1YPO - chains A and B; structure by X-ray diffraction, 3.00 A resolution.

Chain A (and B):
Molecule: oxidised low density lipoprotein (lectin-like) receptor 1
From: Homo sapiens
Notes: fragment: C-type lectin-like domain (Residues 142-273); chain B of this document is another copy of the same molecule, construct and numbering; everything in this record applies to it too
UniProtKB: P78380 (P78380_HUMAN); numbering as in UniProt (aligned over 142-272)
Amino-acid sequence (132 residues; numbered 141 to 272; the number before each row is that of its first residue):
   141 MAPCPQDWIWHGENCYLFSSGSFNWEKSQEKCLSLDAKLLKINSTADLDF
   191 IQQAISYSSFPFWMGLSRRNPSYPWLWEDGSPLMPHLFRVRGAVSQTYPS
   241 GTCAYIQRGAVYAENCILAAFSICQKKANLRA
Not modelled in the structure: 141, 272 (chain B: fully traced)
Construct notes: initiating methionine (141)
Cystine bridges: Cys-144/Cys-155, Cys-172/Cys-264, Cys-243/Cys-256
UniProt features mapped onto this chain:
  - site: Asn-183 (Not glycosylated)
  - natural variant: Lys-167 (K167N: Myocardial infarction susceptibility)
  - mutagenesis: Cys-144 (C144S: Abolishes sorting into the cell surface and binding to acetylated LDL (AcLDL) while increasing N-glycosylation; when associated with S-155; S-172; S-243; S-256 and S-264), Trp-150 (W150A: Abolishes binding to acetylated LDL (AcLDL), probably due to inappropriate homodimerization), Cys-155 (C155S: Abolishes sorting into the cell surface and binding to acetylated LDL (AcLDL) while increasing N-glycosylation; when associated with S-144; S-172; S-243; S-256 and S-264), Cys-172 (C172S: Abolishes sorting into the cell surface and binding to acetylated LDL (AcLDL) while increasing N-glycosylation; when associated with S-144; S-155; S-243; S-256 and S-264), Asn-183 (N183Q: Does not affect glycosylation state), Gln-193 (Q193L: Impairs binding to acetylated LDL (AcLDL); when associated with 198-AA-199), Ser-198 to Ser-199 (Impairs binding to acetylated LDL (AcLDL); when associated with L-193), Arg-208 (R208N: Does not affect subcellular location but displays a strongly reduced affinity for acetylated LDL (AcLDL)), Arg-209 to Asn-210 (Abolishes binding to acetylated LDL (AcLDL)), Arg-209 (R209N: Does not affect binding to acetylated LDL (AcLDL)), His-226 (H226A: No effect; H226Q: Abolishes binding to acetylated LDL (AcLDL); when associated with N-229 and N-231), Arg-229 (R229N: Does not affect subcellular location but displays a reduced affinity for acetylated LDL (AcLDL). Abolishes binding to acetylated LDL (AcLDL); when associated with Q-226 and N-231), 7 further mutagenesis entries in UniProt

Chain A / chain B interface:
Pairs across the interface (36):
  Ala-142(A) / Met-141(B)
  Ala-142(A) / Pro-143(B)
  Pro-143(A) / Ala-142(B)
  Pro-143(A) / Pro-143(B)
  Cys-144(A) / Trp-150(B)
  Pro-145(A) / Trp-150(B)
  Gln-146(A) / Trp-150(B)
  Gln-146(A) / His-151(B)
  Gln-146(A) / Gly-152(B)  hydrogen bond (side chain-backbone)
  Asp-147(A) / Ile-149(B)
  Asp-147(A) / Trp-150(B)  hydrogen bond (backbone-backbone)
  Asp-147(A) / His-151(B)  salt bridge
  Asp-147(A) / Phe-190(B)
  Trp-148(A) / Trp-148(B)
  Trp-148(A) / Ile-149(B)
  Trp-148(A) / Trp-150(B)
  Ile-149(A) / Asp-147(B)
  Ile-149(A) / Trp-148(B)
  Ile-149(A) / Ile-149(B)  hydrophobic
  Trp-150(A) / Cys-144(B)
  Trp-150(A) / Gln-146(B)
  Trp-150(A) / Asp-147(B)  hydrogen bond (backbone-backbone)
  Trp-150(A) / Trp-148(B)
  His-151(A) / Gln-146(B)
  His-151(A) / Asp-147(B)  salt bridge
  Gly-152(A) / Gln-146(B)  hydrogen bond (backbone-side chain)
  Phe-158(A) / Tyr-197(B)
  Phe-190(A) / Asp-147(B)
  Gln-193(A) / Ser-160(B)
  Tyr-197(A) / Phe-158(B)  hydrogen bond (side chain-backbone)
  Tyr-197(A) / Ser-159(B)  hydrogen bond (side chain-backbone)
  Tyr-197(A) / Ser-198(B)  hydrogen bond (backbone-side chain)
  Tyr-197(A) / Phe-200(B)
  Tyr-197(A) / Phe-202(B)  hydrophobic
  Ser-198(A) / Tyr-197(B)  hydrogen bond (side chain-backbone)
  Phe-200(A) / Tyr-197(B)
Other interface residues (no listed pair), chain A (20 interface residues in all): Ser-159, Ser-196, Phe-202
Other interface residues (no listed pair), chain B (22 interface residues in all): Pro-145, Ser-199, Phe-261

Summary:
Chain A and chain B form an interface of 20 and 22 residues respectively, with 8 hydrogen bonds and 2 salt
bridges. Polar pairs include Asp-147(A)/His-151(B), Gln-146(A)/Gly-152(B) and Tyr-197(A)/Phe-158(B). From
UniProt: 27 mutagenesis sites on chain A.
Chain A and chain B are both oxidised low density lipoprotein (lectin-like) receptor 1 (Homo sapiens); the
structure, Human Oxidized Low Density Lipoprotein Receptor LOX-1 P3 1 21 Space Group, was determined by X-ray
diffraction together with 1YPQ and 1YPU from the same study.
